PDB entry 8BRI | electron microscopy, 3.90 A resolution | chains E and G of the 7 polymer chains in the assembly

# Chain E
Name: Chemotaxis protein PomA
From: Vibrio alginolyticus
UniProtKB: O06873 (POMA_VIBAL); residues 1-253 here = UniProt positions 1-253
Amino-acid sequence (253 residues; row label = number of the first residue in the row):
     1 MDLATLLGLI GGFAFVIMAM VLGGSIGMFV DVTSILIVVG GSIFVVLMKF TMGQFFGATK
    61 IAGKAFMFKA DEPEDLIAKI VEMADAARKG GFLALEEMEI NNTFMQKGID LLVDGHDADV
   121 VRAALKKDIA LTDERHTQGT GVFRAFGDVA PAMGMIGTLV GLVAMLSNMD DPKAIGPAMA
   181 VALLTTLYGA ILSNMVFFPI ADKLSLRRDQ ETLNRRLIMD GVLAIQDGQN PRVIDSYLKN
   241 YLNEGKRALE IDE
Not modelled in the structure: 1-19, 253

# Chain G
Name: Flagellar motor protein
From: Vibrio alginolyticus
UniProtKB: A0A2I3CFY6 (A0A2I3CFY6_VIBAX); residue numbers follow UniProt; this construct covers 1-315
Amino-acid sequence (315 residues; each row starts with the number of its first residue):
     1 MDDEDNKCDC PPPGLPLWMG TFADLMSLLM CFFVLLLSFS EMDVLKFKQI AGSMKFAFGV
    61 QNQLEVKDIP KGTSIIAQEF RPGRPEPTPI DVIMQQTMDI TQQTLEFHEG ESERAGGTKR
   121 DEGKLTGGQS PETSTQNNES AEADMQQQQS KEMSQEMETL MESIKKALER EIEQGAIEVE
   181 NLGQQIVIRM REKGAFPEGS AFLQPKFRPL VRQIAELVKD VPGIVRVSGH TDNRPLDSEL
   241 YRSNWDLSSQ RAVSVAQEME KVRGFSHQRL RVRGMADTEP LLPNDSDENR ALNRRVEISI
   301 MQGEPLYSEE VPVIQ
Not modelled in the structure: 1-10, 62-315

# Interface between chain E and chain G
Contacting residue pairs - 16 pairs, chain E then chain G:
  Gly27(E) with Phe58(G); Gly59(G)
  Met28(E) with Phe58(G)
  Asp31(E) with Ala57(G)
  Met155(E) with Phe22(G), hydrophobic
  Leu166(E) with Phe33(G), hydrophobic
  Asp170(E) with Lys46(G)
  Pro172(E) with Gln49(G); Ile50(G), hydrophobic; Ser53(G), hydrogen bond (backbone-side chain)
  Ile175(E) with Ile50(G), hydrophobic
  Gly176(E) with Met54(G); Ala57(G)
  Pro177(E) with Ala57(G)
  Met179(E) with Met54(G), hydrophobic
  Leu184(E) with Phe58(G), hydrophobic
Other interface residues (no listed pair), chain E (16 interface residues in all): Leu159, Leu162, Lys173, Ala180
Other interface residues (no listed pair), chain G (13 interface residues in all): Met19, Met26, Val60

# Summary
The interface between chain E and chain G involves 16 residues on one side and 13 on the other, with 1
hydrogen bond. Its one hydrogen-bonded contact is Pro172(E)-Ser53(G).
Chain E is Chemotaxis protein PomA and chain G is Flagellar motor protein, both from Vibrio alginolyticus; the
structure, VaPomAB MSP1D1 nanodisc, was determined by electron microscopy (same publication as 8BRD).
